Entry 1BEV (X-ray diffraction, 3.00 A resolution); this record covers chains 3 and 4 of the 4 polymer chains in the assembly.

Chain 3:
Name: Bovine enterovirus coat proteins VP1 to VP4
From: Bovine enterovirus (STRAIN VG-5-27)
UniProt: P12915 (POLG_BOVEV); residues 1-242 here correspond to UniProt positions 317-558 (UniProt number = residue number + 316)
Chain sequence (242 residues; each row starts with the number of its first residue):
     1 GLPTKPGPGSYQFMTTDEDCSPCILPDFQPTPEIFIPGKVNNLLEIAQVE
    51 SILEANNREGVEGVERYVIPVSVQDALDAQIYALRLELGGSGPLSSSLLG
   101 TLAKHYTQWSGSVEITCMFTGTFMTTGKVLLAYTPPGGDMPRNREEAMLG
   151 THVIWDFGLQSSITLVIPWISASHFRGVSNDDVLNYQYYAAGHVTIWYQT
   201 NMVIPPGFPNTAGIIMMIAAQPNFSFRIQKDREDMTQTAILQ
Differences from the reference sequence: conflict Pro32 (Leu349 in P12915), Ile154 (Val471 in P12915)

Chain 4:
Name: Bovine enterovirus coat proteins VP1 to VP4
From: Bovine enterovirus (STRAIN VG-5-27)
UniProt: P12915 (POLG_BOVEV); residues 2-69 here correspond to UniProt positions 1-68 (UniProt number = residue number - 1)
Chain sequence (68 residues; each row starts with the number of its first residue):
     2 GAQLSRNTAGSHTTQTYATGGSTINYNNINYYSHAASAAQNKQDFTQDPS
    52 KFTQPIADVIKETAVPLK
Unresolved in the structure: 2-22, 63-69
Differences from the reference sequence: conflict Gln16 (Gly in P12915)

Interface between chain 3 and chain 4:
Contacting residue pairs (33):
  Asp17(3) - Gln41(4)
  Glu18(3) - Ala40(4)
  Glu18(3) - Gln41(4)
  Glu18(3) - Lys43(4)  salt bridge
  Asp19(3) - Ala40(4)
  Cys20(3) - Asn31(4)
  Cys20(3) - Tyr32(4)  hydrophobic
  Cys20(3) - Tyr33(4)
  Cys20(3) - Ser38(4)
  Ser21(3) - Tyr33(4)
  Ser21(3) - Ser38(4)  hydrogen bond (backbone-backbone)
  Pro22(3) - Tyr33(4)
  Pro22(3) - Ser38(4)
  Cys23(3) - His35(4)
  Cys23(3) - Ala37(4)  hydrophobic
  Cys23(3) - Ser38(4)  hydrogen bond (backbone-side chain)
  Leu25(3) - His35(4)
  Pro26(3) - His35(4)
  Phe28(3) - His35(4)  hydrogen bond (backbone-side chain)
  Lys39(3) - Lys52(4)  hydrogen bond (backbone-side chain)
  Lys39(3) - Phe53(4)
  Val40(3) - Phe53(4)  hydrophobic
  Asn41(3) - Phe46(4)
  Leu44(3) - Gln48(4)
  Glu45(3) - Gln48(4)
  Glu45(3) - Asp49(4)  hydrogen bond (side chain-backbone)
  Glu45(3) - Lys52(4)  salt bridge
  Glu45(3) - Phe53(4)
  Gln48(3) - Gln48(4)  hydrogen bond
  Gln48(3) - Pro50(4)
  Gln48(3) - Thr54(4)
  Val49(3) - Phe53(4)  hydrophobic
  Val49(3) - Thr54(4)
Other interface residues (no listed pair), chain 3 (20 interface residues in all): Asp27, Gly38, Asn42
Other interface residues (no listed pair), chain 4 (21 interface residues in all): Ile30, Ser34, Ala39, Asp45, Thr47

In short:
The interface between chain 3 and chain 4 involves 20 residues on one side and 21 on the other; the contacts
include 6 hydrogen bonds and 2 salt bridges. Polar contacts include Glu18(3)-Lys43(4), Glu45(3)-Lys52(4) and
Cys23(3)-Ser38(4).
Chain 3 is Bovine enterovirus coat proteins VP1 to VP4 and chain 4 is Bovine enterovirus coat proteins VP1 to
VP4, both from Bovine enterovirus (STRAIN VG-5-27); the structure, Bovine enterovirus vg-5-27, was determined
by X-ray diffraction.
